Entry 1B9F (X-ray diffraction, 1.70 A resolution); this record covers chain A.

== Chain A ==
Name: Protein (INTEGRASE)
Source organism: Human immunodeficiency virus type 1 (CLONE 12)
Notes: EC 2.7.7.49; fragment: catalytic core domain
Reference sequence: P12497 (POL_HV1N5); residues 50-212 here correspond to UniProt positions 765-927 (UniProt number = residue number + 715)
Chain sequence (163 residues; numbered 50 to 212; the number before each row is that of its first residue):
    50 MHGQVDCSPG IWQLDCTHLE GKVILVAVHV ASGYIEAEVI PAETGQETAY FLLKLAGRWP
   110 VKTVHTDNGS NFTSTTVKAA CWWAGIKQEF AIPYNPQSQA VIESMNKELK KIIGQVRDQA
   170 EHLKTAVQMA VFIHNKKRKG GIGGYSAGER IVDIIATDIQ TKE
Unresolved in the structure: 50-55, 189-192, 211-212
Sequence notes: engineered mutation A140 (Gly in P12497), A149 (Gly in P12497), K185 (Phe in P12497)
What the authors report for this chain:
  - conformationally variable residues (order/disorder transition): I141 to N144, P145 to Q148
  - mutagenesis - G140A/G149A: abolished catalytic activity
  - catalytic residues: D64, D116, E152 (citing earlier work)
  - mutagenesis - G149A: decreased catalytic activity

== In short ==
The paper reports catalytic residues D64, D116 and E152; G140A/G149A abolish catalytic activity.
Chain A is Protein (INTEGRASE) (Human immunodeficiency virus type 1 (CLONE 12)); the structure, Mobility of an
HIV-1 integrase active site loop is correlated with catalytic activity, was determined by X-ray diffraction,
deposited together with 1B92 and 1B9D.
